8Y6Q - chains J and K of the 16 polymer chains in the assembly; structure by electron microscopy, 7.00 A resolution (low resolution: residue-level contacts below are approximate; hydrogen-bond / salt-bridge calls are withheld).

[Chain J (and K)]
Protein: Apaf-1 related killer DARK
From: Drosophila melanogaster
Notes: chain K of this document is another copy of the same molecule, construct and numbering; everything in this record applies to it too
UniProtKB: Q7KLI1 (Q7KLI1_DROME); residue numbers follow UniProt; this construct covers 10-1246
Sequence (1237 residues; each row starts with the number of its first residue):
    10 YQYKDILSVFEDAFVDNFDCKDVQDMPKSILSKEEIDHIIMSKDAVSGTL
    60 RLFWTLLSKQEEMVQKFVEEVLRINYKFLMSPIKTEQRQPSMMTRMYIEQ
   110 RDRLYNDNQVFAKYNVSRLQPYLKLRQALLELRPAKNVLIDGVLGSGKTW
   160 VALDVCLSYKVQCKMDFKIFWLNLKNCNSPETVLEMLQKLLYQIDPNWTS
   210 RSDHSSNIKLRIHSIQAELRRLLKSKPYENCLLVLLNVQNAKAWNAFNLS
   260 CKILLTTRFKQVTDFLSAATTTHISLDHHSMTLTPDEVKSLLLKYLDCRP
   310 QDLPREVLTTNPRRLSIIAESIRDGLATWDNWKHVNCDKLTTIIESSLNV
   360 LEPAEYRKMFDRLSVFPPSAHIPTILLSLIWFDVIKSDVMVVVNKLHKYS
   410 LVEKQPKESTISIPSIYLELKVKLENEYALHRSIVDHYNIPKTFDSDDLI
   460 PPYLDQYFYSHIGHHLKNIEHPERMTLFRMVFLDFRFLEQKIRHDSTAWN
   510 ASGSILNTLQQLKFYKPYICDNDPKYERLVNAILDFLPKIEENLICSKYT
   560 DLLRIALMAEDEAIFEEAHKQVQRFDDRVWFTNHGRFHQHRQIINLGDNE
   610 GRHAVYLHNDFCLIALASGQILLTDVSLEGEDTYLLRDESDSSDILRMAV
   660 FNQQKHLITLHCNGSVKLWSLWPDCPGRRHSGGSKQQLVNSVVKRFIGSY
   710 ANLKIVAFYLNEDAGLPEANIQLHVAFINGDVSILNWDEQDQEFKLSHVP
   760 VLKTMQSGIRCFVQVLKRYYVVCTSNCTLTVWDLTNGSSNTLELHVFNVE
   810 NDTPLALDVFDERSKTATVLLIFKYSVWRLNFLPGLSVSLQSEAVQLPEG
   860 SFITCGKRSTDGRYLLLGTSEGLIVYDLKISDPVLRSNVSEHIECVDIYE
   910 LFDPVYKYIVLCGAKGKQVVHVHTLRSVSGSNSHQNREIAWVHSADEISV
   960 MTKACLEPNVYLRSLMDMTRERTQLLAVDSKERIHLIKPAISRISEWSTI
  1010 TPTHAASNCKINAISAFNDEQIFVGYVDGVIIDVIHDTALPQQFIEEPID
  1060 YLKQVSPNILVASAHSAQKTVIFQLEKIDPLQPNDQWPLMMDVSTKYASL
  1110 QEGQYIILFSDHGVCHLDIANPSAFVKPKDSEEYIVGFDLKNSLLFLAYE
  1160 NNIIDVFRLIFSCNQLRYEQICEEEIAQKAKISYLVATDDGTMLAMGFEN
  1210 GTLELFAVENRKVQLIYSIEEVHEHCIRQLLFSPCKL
Unresolved in the structure: 334-335, 390-395, 416-417, 504-515, 550-557, 584-606, 693, 698-701, 754-755, 788-802, 838-840, 859-861, 871, 932-933, 943-945, 953-954, 962-963, 972-974, 982-983, 993-994, 1001-1006, 1014-1017, 1033-1035, 1073-1075, 1086-1089, 1095-1097, 1106-1107, 1114-1119, 1128, 1138-1140, 1156-1162, 1168-1179, 1197-1198, 1206-1214 (chain K: 334-335, 390-395, 416-417, 504-515, 531, 550-557, 584-606, 688, 693, 698-701, 741-745, 754-755, 788-802, 827, 838-840, 859-861, 871, 932-933, 943-945, 953-954, 962-963, 972-974, 982-983, 993-994, 1001-1006, 1014-1017, 1033-1035, 1044, 1054-1055, 1073-1075, 1086-1089, 1095-1097, 1106-1107, 1114-1119, 1138-1140, 1156-1162, 1168-1179, 1197-1198, 1206-1214)

[Chain J / chain K interface]
Residue-residue contacts (19):
  Glu-140(J) / Tyr-10(K)
  Arg-142(J) / Tyr-10(K)
  Ala-144(J) / Arg-112(K)
  His-222(J) / Lys-198(K)
  Arg-229(J) / Arg-112(K)
  Trp-253(J) / Asn-115(K)
  Trp-253(J) / Gln-118(K)
  Asn-257(J) / Asn-115(K)
  Asn-257(J) / Gln-118(K)
  Ser-259(J) / Arg-112(K)
  Phe-274(J) / Gln-118(K)
  Phe-274(J) / Lys-122(K)
  Ser-276(J) / Gln-118(K)
  Ser-276(J) / Lys-122(K)
  Ala-278(J) / Ala-121(K)
  Thr-279(J) / Tyr-114(K)
  Thr-279(J) / Ala-121(K)
  Met-399(J) / Asp-333(K)
  Asn-403(J) / Asp-333(K)
Other interface residues (no listed pair), chain J (19 interface residues in all): Asn-146, Leu-219, Arg-230, Leu-275, Ala-277
Other interface residues (no listed pair), chain K (12 interface residues in all): Tyr-201, Pro-205, Asn-340

[Overview]
19 residues of chain J face 12 of chain K across their interface.
Chain J and chain K are both Apaf-1 related killer DARK (Drosophila melanogaster); the structure, Structure of
the Dark/Dronc complex, was determined by electron microscopy together with 8Y6P from the same study.
